PDB entry 8JBX | electron microscopy, 3.35 A resolution | chains E and J of the 10 polymer chains in the assembly

# Chain E
Name: Histone H3.1
From: Homo sapiens
UniProt: P68431 (H31_HUMAN); residues 1-135 here correspond to UniProt positions 2-136 (UniProt number = residue number + 1)
Sequence (135 residues; each row starts with the number of its first residue):
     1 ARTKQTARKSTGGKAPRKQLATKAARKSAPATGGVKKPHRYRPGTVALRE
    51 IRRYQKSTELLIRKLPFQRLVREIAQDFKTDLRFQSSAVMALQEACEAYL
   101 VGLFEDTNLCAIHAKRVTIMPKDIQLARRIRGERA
Not modelled in the structure: 1-36, 134-135
UniProt features mapped onto this chain:
  - modified residue: Arg2 (Asymmetric dimethylarginine), Thr3 (Phosphothreonine), Lys4 (Allysine), Gln5 (5-glutamyl dopamine), Thr6 (Phosphothreonine), Arg8 (Citrulline), Lys9 (N6,N6,N6-trimethyllysine), Ser10 (ADP-ribosylserine), Thr11 (Phosphothreonine), Lys14 (N6-(2-hydroxyisobutyryl)lysine), Arg17 (Asymmetric dimethylarginine), Lys18 (N6-(2-hydroxyisobutyryl)lysine), Lys23 (N6-(2-hydroxyisobutyryl)lysine), Arg26 (Citrulline), Lys27 (N6,N6,N6-trimethyllysine), Ser28 (ADP-ribosylserine), Lys36 (N6,N6,N6-trimethyllysine), Lys37 (N6-methyllysine), Tyr41 (Phosphotyrosine), Lys56 (N6,N6,N6-trimethyllysine) and 8 more in UniProt
  - lipidation: Lys18 (N6-decanoyllysine)

# Chain J
Molecule: 147-nt DNA strand
Sequence (147 nucleotides; each row starts with the number of its first residue; numbers below 1 keep their minus sign (DA-73 is residue -73)):
   -73 ATCGGATGTATATATCTGACACGTGCCTGGAGACTAGGGAGTAATCCCCT
   -23 TGGCGGTTAAAACGCGGGGGACAGCGCGTACGTGCGTTTAAGCGGTGCTA
    27 GAGCTGTCTACGACCAATTGAGCGGCCTCGGCACCGGGATTCTCGAT
Not modelled in the structure: -73, 73

# Interface between chain E and chain J
Pairs across the interface (19):
  Arg40(E) - DG-8(J)  base contact
  Arg42(E) - DG-5(J)  salt bridge to the phosphate
  Arg42(E) - DC70(J)  hydrogen bond to the phosphate
  Arg42(E) - DG71(J)  salt bridge to the phosphate
  Thr45(E) - DT69(J)  phosphate contact
  Thr45(E) - DC70(J)  hydrogen bond to the phosphate
  Arg63(E) - DA-14(J)  sugar contact
  Arg63(E) - DA-13(J)  phosphate contact
  Arg72(E) - DT-23(J)  salt bridge to the phosphate
  Arg83(E) - DT-23(J)  hydrogen bond to the sugar
  Phe84(E) - DT-24(J)  sugar contact
  Phe84(E) - DT-23(J)  hydrogen bond to the phosphate
  Gln85(E) - DT-24(J)  hydrogen bond to the phosphate
  Ser86(E) - DT-24(J)  phosphate contact
  Arg116(E) - DA-3(J)  phosphate contact
  Arg116(E) - DC-2(J)  salt bridge to the phosphate
  Val117(E) - DA-3(J)  hydrogen bond to the phosphate
  Thr118(E) - DA-3(J)  hydrogen bond to the phosphate
  Met120(E) - DC-2(J)  phosphate contact
Interface residues without a listed pair, chain E (17 interface residues in all): His39, Tyr41, Pro43, Lys115

# Summary
Chain E and chain J form an interface of 17 and 11 residues respectively, with 7 hydrogen bonds and 4 salt
bridges. Among the polar pairs are Arg83(E)-DT-23(J), Arg42(E)-DC70(J) and Thr45(E)-DC70(J).
Chain E is Histone H3.1 (Homo sapiens) and chain J is a 147-nt DNA strand; the structure, Human canonical 601
DNA nucleosome, was determined by electron microscopy (same publication as 8JCC and 8JCD).
